6ZM1 - chains C and D of the 4 polymer chains in the assembly; structure by electron microscopy, 4.70 A resolution (low resolution: residue-level contacts below are approximate; hydrogen-bond / salt-bridge calls are withheld).

[Chain C]
Molecule: SusD homolog
Organism: Bacteroides thetaiotaomicron (strain ATCC 29148 / DSM 2079 / NCTC 10582 / E50 / VPI-5482)
Reference sequence: Q8A6W4 (Q8A6W4_BACTN); residues -17 to 552 here correspond to UniProt positions 1-570 (UniProt number = residue number + 18)
Amino-acid sequence (580 residues; each row starts with the number of its first residue; numbers below 1 keep their minus sign (Met-17 is residue -17)):
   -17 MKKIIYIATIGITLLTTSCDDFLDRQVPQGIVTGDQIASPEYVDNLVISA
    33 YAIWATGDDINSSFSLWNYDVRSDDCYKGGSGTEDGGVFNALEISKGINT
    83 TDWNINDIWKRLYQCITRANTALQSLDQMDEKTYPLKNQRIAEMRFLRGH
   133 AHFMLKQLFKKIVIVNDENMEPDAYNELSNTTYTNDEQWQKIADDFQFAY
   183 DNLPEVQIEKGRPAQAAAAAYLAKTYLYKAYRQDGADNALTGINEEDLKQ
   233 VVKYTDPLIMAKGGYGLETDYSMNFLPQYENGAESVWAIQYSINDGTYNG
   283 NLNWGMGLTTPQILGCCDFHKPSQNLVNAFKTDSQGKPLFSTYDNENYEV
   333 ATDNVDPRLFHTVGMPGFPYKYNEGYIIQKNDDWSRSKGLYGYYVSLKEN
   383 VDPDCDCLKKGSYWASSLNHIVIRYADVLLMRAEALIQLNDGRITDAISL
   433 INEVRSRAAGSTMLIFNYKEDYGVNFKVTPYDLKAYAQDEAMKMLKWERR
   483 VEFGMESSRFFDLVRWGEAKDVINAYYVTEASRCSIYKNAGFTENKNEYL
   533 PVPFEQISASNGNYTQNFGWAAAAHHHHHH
Unresolved in the structure: -17 to 0, 556-562
Cystine bridges: Cys298-Cys299, Cys387-Cys389
Sequence notes: expression tag (553-562)
From the paper describing this entry:
  - mutagenesis - W85A, C298A: abolished binding to levan (citing earlier work)
  - mutagenesis - Y395A (6-fold): decreased binding to levan (citing earlier work)
  - mutagenesis - W85A: unchanged growth in response to levan
  - mutagenesis - W85A: unchanged expression
  - mutagenesis - W85A: abolished binding to ~DP9 FOS
  - mutagenesis - D41A/N43A/D67A/W85A/C298A/R368A/Y395A (8 h): decreased growth
  - mutagenesis - D41A/N43A/D67A/W85A/C298A/R368A/Y395A: decreased expression

[Chain D]
Molecule: SusC homolog
Organism: Bacteroides thetaiotaomicron (strain ATCC 29148 / DSM 2079 / NCTC 10582 / E50 / VPI-5482)
Reference sequence: Q8A6W3 (Q8A6W3_BACTN); residues -24 to 1016 here correspond to UniProt positions 1-1041 (UniProt number = residue number + 25)
Amino-acid sequence (1041 residues; numbered -24 to 1016; the number before each row is that of its first residue; numbers below 1 keep their minus sign (Met-24 is residue -24)):
   -24 MPGIMKNKKLLCSVCFLFAFMSALWGQNITVKGNVTSKTDGQPIIGASVV
    26 ETTATTNGTITDFDGNFTLSVPVNSTLKITYIGYKPVTVKAAAIVNVLLE
    76 EDTQMVDEVVVTGYTTQRKADLTGAVSVVKVDEIQKQGENNPVKALQGRV
   126 PGMNITADGNPSGSATVRIRGIGTLNNNDPLYIIDGVPTKAGMHELNGND
   176 IESIQVLKDAASASIYGSRAANGVIIITTKQGKKGQIKINFDASVSASMY
   226 QSKMNVLNTEQYGRAMWQAYVNDGENPNGNALGYAYNWGYNADGNPVLYG
   276 MTLSKYLDSKNTMPVADTDWFDEITRTGVIQQYNLSVSNGSEKGSSFFSL
   326 GYYKNLGVIKDTDFDRFSARMNSDYKLIDDILTIGQHFTLNRTSEVQAPG
   376 GIIETALDIPSAIPVYASDGSWGGPVGGWPDRRNPRAVLEYNKDNRYTYW
   426 RMFGDAYVNLTPFKGFNLRSTFGLDYANKQARYFTYPYQEGTQTNNGKSA
   476 VEAKQEHWTKWMWNAIATYQLEVGKHRGDVMIGMELNREDDSHFSGYKED
   526 FSILTPDYMWPDAGSGTAQAYGAGEGYSLVSFFGKMNYSYADRYLLSLTL
   576 RRDGSSRFGKNHRYATFPSVSLGWRITQENFMKELTWLDDLKLRASWGQT
   626 GNQEISNLARYTIYAPNYGTTDSFGGQSYGTAYDITGSNGGGVLPSGFKR
   676 NQIGNDNIKWETTTQTNVGIDFSLFKQSLYGSLEYYYKKATDILTEMAGV
   726 GVLGEGGSRWINSGAMKNQGFEFNLGYRNKTAFGLTYDLNGNISTYRNEI
   776 LELPETVAANGKFGGNGVKSVVGHTYGAQVGYIADGIFKSQDEVDNHATQ
   826 EGAAVGRIRYRDIDHNGVIDERDQNWIYDPTPSFSYGLNIYLEYKNFDLT
   876 MFWQGVQGVDIISDVKKKSDFWSASNVGFLNKGTRLLNAWSPTNPNSDIP
   926 ALTRSDTNNEQRVSTYFVENGSFLKLRNIQLGYTVPAVISKKMRMDRLRF
   976 YCSAQNLLTIKSKNFTGEDPENPNFSYPIPVNITFGLNIGF
Unresolved in the structure: -24 to 212

[Chain C / chain D interface]
Pairs across the interface (148; chain C residue first):
  Cys1(C) - Val555(D)
  Cys1(C) - Phe557(D)
  Cys1(C) - Tyr589(D)
  Asp2(C) - Lys585(D)
  Asp2(C) - Arg588(D)
  Asp2(C) - Tyr589(D)
  Phe4(C) - Asn512(D)
  Phe4(C) - Arg513(D)
  Phe4(C) - Ser553(D)
  Phe4(C) - Leu554(D)
  Phe4(C) - Val555(D)
  Phe4(C) - Ser581(D)
  Leu5(C) - Ser553(D)
  Leu5(C) - Gly579(D)
  Leu5(C) - Ser580(D)
  Leu5(C) - Ser581(D)
  Leu5(C) - Arg582(D)
  Leu5(C) - Arg588(D)
  Leu5(C) - Arg635(D)
  Asp6(C) - Ser581(D)
  Asp6(C) - Phe583(D)
  Asp6(C) - Arg588(D)
  Asp6(C) - Arg635(D)
  Arg7(C) - Arg513(D)
  Gln8(C) - Glu514(D)
  Gln8(C) - Asp515(D)
  Gln8(C) - Gly551(D)
  Gln8(C) - Tyr552(D)
  Gln8(C) - Ser553(D)
  Gln8(C) - Ser581(D)
  Val9(C) - Leu633(D)
  Val9(C) - Tyr636(D)
  Pro10(C) - Leu633(D)
  Pro10(C) - Tyr636(D)
  Pro10(C) - Ile638(D)
  Gln11(C) - Gly549(D)
  Gly12(C) - Ala640(D)
  Gly12(C) - Pro641(D)
  Ile13(C) - Ile638(D)
  Ile13(C) - Tyr639(D)
  Ile13(C) - Ala640(D)
  Ile13(C) - Asn676(D)
  Val14(C) - Thr637(D)
  Val14(C) - Ile638(D)
  Val14(C) - Tyr639(D)
  Val14(C) - Ala640(D)
  Val14(C) - Phe673(D)
  Thr15(C) - Thr637(D)
  Thr15(C) - Ile638(D)
  Thr15(C) - Tyr639(D)
  Gly16(C) - Thr637(D)
  Gly16(C) - Ile638(D)
  Gly16(C) - Tyr639(D)
  Asp17(C) - Thr637(D)
  Ile19(C) - Tyr639(D)
  Ile19(C) - Phe673(D)
  Tyr24(C) - Phe673(D)
  Asn27(C) - Ser671(D)
  Asn27(C) - Gly672(D)
  Asn27(C) - Phe673(D)
  Leu28(C) - Phe673(D)
  Ile30(C) - Thr656(D)
  Ile30(C) - Tyr658(D)
  Ile30(C) - Ile660(D)
  Ile30(C) - Pro670(D)
  Ser31(C) - Thr656(D)
  Tyr33(C) - Tyr658(D)
  Ala34(C) - Gly655(D)
  Ala34(C) - Ala657(D)
  Ala34(C) - Tyr658(D)
  Thr38(C) - Gln652(D)
  Thr38(C) - Ser653(D)
  Asp40(C) - Gly650(D)
  Asp41(C) - Gly650(D)
  Thr65(C) - Ser930(D)
  Glu66(C) - Asn901(D)
  Glu66(C) - Arg929(D)
  Glu66(C) - Ser930(D)
  Glu66(C) - Asp931(D)
  Asp67(C) - Asn901(D)
  Lys78(C) - Glu826(D)
  Gly79(C) - Glu826(D)
  Asn81(C) - Asn934(D)
  Thr82(C) - Glu846(D)
  Thr83(C) - Glu846(D)
  Arg93(C) - Gln652(D)
  Gln96(C) - Tyr654(D)
  Thr99(C) - Leu728(D)
  Thr99(C) - Gly729(D)
  Thr99(C) - Glu730(D)
  Arg100(C) - Tyr654(D)
  Arg100(C) - Gly655(D)
  Arg100(C) - Glu730(D)
  Val147(C) - Val727(D)
  Pro154(C) - Ile678(D)
  Pro154(C) - Leu728(D)
  Pro154(C) - Arg734(D)
  Asp155(C) - Arg734(D)
  Tyr157(C) - Val725(D)
  Tyr157(C) - Val727(D)
  Tyr157(C) - Leu728(D)
  Asn158(C) - Val725(D)
  Leu160(C) - Val727(D)
  Glu191(C) - Ile660(D)
  Lys192(C) - Thr661(D)
  Arg194(C) - Ile660(D)
  Glu262(C) - Asn664(D)
  Gln272(C) - Tyr658(D)
  Gln272(C) - Gly662(D)
  Tyr273(C) - Asn664(D)
  Ser274(C) - Asn664(D)
  Ser274(C) - Gly665(D)
  Ile275(C) - Asn664(D)
  Ile275(C) - Gly665(D)
  Ile275(C) - Gly666(D)
  Asn276(C) - Gly665(D)
  Asn276(C) - Gly666(D)
  Asn276(C) - Gly667(D)
  Asp277(C) - Tyr643(D)
  Asp277(C) - Gly665(D)
  Asp277(C) - Gly666(D)
  Asp277(C) - Gly667(D)
  Asp277(C) - Leu669(D)
  Gly278(C) - Gln544(D)
  Gly278(C) - Tyr643(D)
  Tyr280(C) - Lys473(D)
  Tyr280(C) - Tyr522(D)
  Tyr280(C) - Asp647(D)
  Asp364(C) - Ser284(D)
  Asp365(C) - Lys285(D)
  Lys370(C) - Asn255(D)
  Lys370(C) - Ala256(D)
  Lys370(C) - Leu257(D)
  Lys370(C) - Gly403(D)
  Lys392(C) - Thr469(D)
  Lys392(C) - Asn471(D)
  Trp396(C) - Asn471(D)
  Ser399(C) - Asn664(D)
  Phe536(C) - Val793(D)
  Phe536(C) - Glu846(D)
  Ser540(C) - Val793(D)
  Ala541(C) - Ala784(D)
  Ala553(C) - Asp845(D)
  Ala553(C) - Arg847(D)
  Ala554(C) - Arg847(D)
  Ala555(C) - Asp845(D)
  Ala555(C) - Glu846(D)
  Ala555(C) - Arg847(D)
Other interface residues (no listed pair), chain C (88 interface residues in all): Ile35, Ala37, Ile42, Ser63, Gly68, Thr103, Val145, Glu153, Gly193, Asn263, Thr279, Asn283, Gly297, Cys298, Arg368, Ser394, Asn401, Glu537, Tyr546
Other interface residues (no listed pair), chain D (98 interface residues in all): Gly254, Gly402, Asp406, Thr467, Asn470, Trp486, Glu524, Ala548, Glu550, Gly644, Thr645, Thr646, Gly651, Asp659, Gly792, Ser898, Ser900, Val902, Gly903

[In short]
88 residues of chain C face 98 of chain D across their interface. The paper reports that W85A and C298A of
chain C abolish binding to levan; Y395A of chain C reduces binding to levan.
Here chain C is SusD homolog and chain D is SusC homolog, both from Bacteroides thetaiotaomicron (strain ATCC
29148 / DSM 2079 / NCTC 10582 / E50 / VPI-5482). Entry 6ZM1 (Open-closed state of the Bt1762-Bt1763 levan
transport system) was determined by electron microscopy together with 6Z8I, 6Z9A, 6ZAZ, 6ZLT and 6ZLU from the
same study.
